Entry 9PAF (electron microscopy, 3.82 A resolution); this record covers chains A and F of the 12 polymer chains in the assembly.

[Chain A (and F)]
Name: Vesicle-fusing ATPase
Organism: Cricetulus griseus
Notes: EC 3.6.4.6; chain F of this document is another copy of the same molecule, construct and numbering; everything in this record applies to it too
UniProt: P18708 (NSF_CRIGR); residue numbers follow UniProt; this construct covers 1-744
Chain sequence (747 residues; numbered -2 to 744; the number before each row is that of its first residue; numbers below 1 keep their minus sign (Gly-2 is residue -2)):
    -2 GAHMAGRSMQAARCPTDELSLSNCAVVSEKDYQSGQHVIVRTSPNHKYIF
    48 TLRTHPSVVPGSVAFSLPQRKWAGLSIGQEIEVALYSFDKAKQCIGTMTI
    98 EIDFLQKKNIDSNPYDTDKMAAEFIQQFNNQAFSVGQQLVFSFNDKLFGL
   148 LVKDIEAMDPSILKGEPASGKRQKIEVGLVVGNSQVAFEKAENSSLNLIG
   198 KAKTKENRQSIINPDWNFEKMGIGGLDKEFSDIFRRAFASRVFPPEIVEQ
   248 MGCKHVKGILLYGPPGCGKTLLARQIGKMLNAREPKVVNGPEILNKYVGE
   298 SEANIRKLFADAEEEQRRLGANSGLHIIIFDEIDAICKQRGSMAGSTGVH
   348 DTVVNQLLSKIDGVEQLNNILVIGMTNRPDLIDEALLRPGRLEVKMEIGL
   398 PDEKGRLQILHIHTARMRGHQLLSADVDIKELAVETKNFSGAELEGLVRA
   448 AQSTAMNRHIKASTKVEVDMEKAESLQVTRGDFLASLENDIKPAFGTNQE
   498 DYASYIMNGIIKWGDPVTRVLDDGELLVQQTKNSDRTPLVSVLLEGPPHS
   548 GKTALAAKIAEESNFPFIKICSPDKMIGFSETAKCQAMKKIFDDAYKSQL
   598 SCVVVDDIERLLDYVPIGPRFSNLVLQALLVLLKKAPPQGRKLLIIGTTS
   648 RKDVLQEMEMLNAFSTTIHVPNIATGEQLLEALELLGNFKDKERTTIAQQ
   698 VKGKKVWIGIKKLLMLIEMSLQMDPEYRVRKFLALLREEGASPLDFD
Unresolved in the structure: -2 to 0, 154-168, 741-744 (chain F: -2 to 218, 336-343, 741-744)
Construct notes: expression tag (-2 to 0)
Small-molecule neighbours:
  - ADP (adenosine-5'-diphosphate): Gly219, Ile220, Gly221, Leu223, Pro262, Gly263, Cys264, Gly265, Lys266, Thr267, Leu268, Ile406, His410, Gly438, Ala439, Glu442
  - ATP (adenosine-5'-triphosphate), molecule 1: Asp359, Arg385, Arg388
  - ATP, molecule 2: Tyr502, Met504, Asn505, Gly506, Ile507, Ile508, Trp510, Val514, Pro545, His546, Ser547, Gly548, Lys549, Thr550, Ala551, Leu552, Ile707, Lys708
Curated features (UniProtKB/Swiss-Prot):
  - binding site (ATP): Asn505 to Trp510, Pro545 to Leu552
  - binding site (Mg(2+)): Thr550
  - modified residue: Lys105 (N6-acetyllysine), Ser207 (Phosphoserine), Tyr259 (Phosphotyrosine), Ser569 (Phosphoserine)
What the authors report for this chain:
  - post-translational modification sites: Ser207 (citing earlier work)

[Chain A / chain F interface]
Contacting residue pairs - 29 pairs, chain A then chain F:
  Arg413(A) - Gln247(F)  hydrogen bond (side chain-backbone)
  Arg413(A) - Met248(F)  hydrogen bond (side chain-backbone)
  Arg413(A) - Gly249(F)
  Met414(A) - Gln247(F)
  His417(A) - Gln247(F)  hydrogen bond
  Gln449(A) - Met248(F)
  Met453(A) - Phe240(F)  hydrophobic
  His456(A) - Phe240(F)
  Ile457(A) - Phe240(F)  hydrophobic
  Asp571(A) - Lys632(F)  hydrogen bond (backbone-side chain)
  Ile574(A) - Val628(F)  hydrophobic
  Ile574(A) - Leu629(F)  hydrophobic
  Arg607(A) - Gln624(F)  hydrogen bond
  Asp610(A) - Asn620(F)  hydrogen bond (backbone-side chain)
  Asp610(A) - Gln624(F)
  Tyr611(A) - Gln624(F)  hydrogen bond (backbone-side chain)
  Pro613(A) - Glu654(F)
  Pro613(A) - Glu656(F)
  Ile614(A) - Phe618(F)  hydrophobic
  Arg617(A) - Pro616(F)
  Arg617(A) - Phe618(F)
  Leu683(A) - Arg533(F)
  Asn685(A) - Arg533(F)
  Leu711(A) - Arg533(F)
  Met712(A) - Ser662(F)
  Glu715(A) - Asp532(F)
  Glu715(A) - Thr534(F)
  Met716(A) - Gln527(F)
  Gln719(A) - Gln527(F)
Interface residues without a listed pair, chain A (28 interface residues in all): Glu289, Asn505, Pro570, Phe576, Val612, Lys709
Interface residues without a listed pair, chain F (31 interface residues in all): Glu246, Glu381, Leu523, Gln526, Ser531, Lys586, Arg617, Leu621, Leu623, Leu627, Lys631, Met655, Thr663

[In short]
28 residues of chain A and 31 residues of chain F are in contact; the contacts include 7 hydrogen bonds. Polar
pairs include Arg413(A)-Gln247(F), Arg413(A)-Met248(F) and His417(A)-Gln247(F). Bound to chain A: ATP and ADP.
UniProt lists 14 ATP-binding residues and Mg2+-binding residue Thr550(A) on chain A. The paper reports a
modification site at Ser207(A).
Chain A and chain F are both Vesicle-fusing ATPase (Cricetulus griseus); the structure, 21bin20S complex
(NSF-alphaSNAP-2:1 syntaxin-1a:SNAP-25), non-hydrolyzing, class 6, was determined by electron microscopy
together with 9OJR, 9OJU, 9OJZ, 9OK3, 9OK5, 9OKC and 17 further entries from the same study.
